Entry 9BTW (electron microscopy, 3.00 A resolution); this record covers chains B and N of the 7 polymer chains in the assembly.

== Chain B ==
Molecule: Guanine nucleotide-binding protein G(I)/G(S)/G(T) subunit beta-1
From: Homo sapiens
Reference sequence: P62873 (GBB1_HUMAN); numbering as in UniProt (aligned over 2-340)
Amino-acid sequence (350 residues; numbered -9 to 340; the number before each row is that of its first residue; numbers below 1 keep their minus sign (Met-9 is residue -9)):
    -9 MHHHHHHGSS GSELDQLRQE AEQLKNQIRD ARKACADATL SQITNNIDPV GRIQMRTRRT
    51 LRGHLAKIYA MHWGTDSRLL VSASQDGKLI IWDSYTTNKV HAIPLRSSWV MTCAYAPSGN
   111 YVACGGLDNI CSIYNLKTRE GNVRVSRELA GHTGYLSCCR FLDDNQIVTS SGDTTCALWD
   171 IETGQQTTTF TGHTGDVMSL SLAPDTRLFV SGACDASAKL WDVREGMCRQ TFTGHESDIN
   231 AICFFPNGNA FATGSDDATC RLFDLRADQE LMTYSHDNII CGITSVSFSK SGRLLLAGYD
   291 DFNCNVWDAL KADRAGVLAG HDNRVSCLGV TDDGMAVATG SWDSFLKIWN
Not modelled in the structure: -9 to 1
Sequence notes: expression tag (-9 to 1)
UniProt features mapped onto this chain:
  - modified residue: Ser2 (N-acetylserine), His266 (Phosphohistidine)
  - natural variant: Leu30 (L30F: In MRD42; uncertain significance), Arg52 (R52G: In MRD42), Gly64 (G64V: In MRD42), Asp76 (D76E: In MRD42; D76G: In MRD42), Gly77 (G77S: In MRD42), Lys78 (K78R: In MRD42), Ile80 (I80N: In MRD42; I80T: In MRD42), His91 (H91R: In MRD42; uncertain significance), Ala92 (A92T: In MRD42), Pro94 (P94S: In MRD42), Leu95 (L95P: In MRD42), Arg96 (R96L: In MRD42), 5 further natural variant entries in UniProt

== Chain N ==
Molecule: Nanobody 35
From: Lama glama
Notes: antibody fragment or engineered binder
Amino-acid sequence (138 residues; numbered 1 to 138; the number before each row is that of its first residue):
     1 QVQLQESGGG LVQPGGSLRL SCAASGFTFS NYKMNWVRQA PGKGLEWVSD ISQSGASISY
    61 TGSVKGRFTI SRDNAKNTLY LQMNSLKPED TAVYYCARCP APFTRDCFDV TSTTYAYRGQ
   121 GTQVTVSSHH HHHHEPEA
Not modelled in the structure: 129-138
Disulfides: Cys22-Cys96, Cys99-Cys107

== Chain B / chain N interface ==
Residue-residue contacts - 15 pairs, chain B then chain N:
  Arg8(B) - Gln120(N)
  Lys15(B) - Gln1(N)
  Cys204(B) - Tyr117(N)  hydrogen bond (backbone-side chain)
  Asp205(B) - Ala116(N)
  Thr223(B) - Gln1(N)
  His225(B) - Val2(N)
  Glu226(B) - Val2(N)
  Glu226(B) - Gly26(N)
  Glu226(B) - Phe27(N)
  Glu226(B) - Tyr32(N)  hydrogen bond (backbone-side chain)
  Glu226(B) - Arg98(N)  hydrogen bond (backbone-side chain)
  Ser227(B) - Pro100(N)  hydrogen bond (side chain-backbone)
  Ser227(B) - Tyr117(N)
  Asp228(B) - Tyr117(N)  hydrogen bond (backbone-side chain)
  Ile270(B) - Phe103(N)
Interface residues without a listed pair, chain B (15 interface residues in all): Thr184, Ala206, Asp246, Asp247, Ala248
Interface residues without a listed pair, chain N (15 interface residues in all): Thr28, Ala101, Pro102, Thr114

== In short ==
The chain B/chain N interface involves 15 residues from each chain, with 5 hydrogen bonds. Among the polar
pairs are Cys204(B)-Tyr117(N), Glu226(B)-Tyr32(N) and Glu226(B)-Arg98(N).
Chain B is Guanine nucleotide-binding protein G(I)/G(S)/G(T) subunit beta-1 (Homo sapiens) and chain N is
Nanobody 35 (Lama glama); the structure, Human Amylin3 Receptor in complex with Gs and cagrilintide, was
determined by electron microscopy together with 9BLB, 9BLC, 9BLW, 9BP3, 9BQ3, 9BUB and 3 further entries from
the same study.
